PDB entry 4RE0 | X-ray diffraction, 2.35 A resolution | chain A

== Chain A ==
Protein: Parathion hydrolase
Organism: Vulcanisaeta moutnovskia
UniProt: F0QXN6 (F0QXN6_VULM7); residues 1-315 here = UniProt positions 1-315
Chain sequence (316 residues; numbered 0 to 315; the number before each row is that of its first residue; numbering starts at 0):
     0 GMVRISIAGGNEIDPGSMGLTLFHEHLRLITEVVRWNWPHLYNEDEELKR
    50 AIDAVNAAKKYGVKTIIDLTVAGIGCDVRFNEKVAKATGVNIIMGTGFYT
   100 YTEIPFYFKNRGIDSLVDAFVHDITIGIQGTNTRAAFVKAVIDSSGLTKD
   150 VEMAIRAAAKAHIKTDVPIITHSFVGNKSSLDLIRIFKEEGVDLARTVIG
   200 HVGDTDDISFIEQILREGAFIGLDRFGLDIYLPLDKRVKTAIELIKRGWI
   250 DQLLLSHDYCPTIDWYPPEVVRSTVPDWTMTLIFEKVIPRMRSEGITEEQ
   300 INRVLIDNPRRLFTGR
Disordered / not traced: 0, 315
Modified positions: K138 (lysine nz-carboxylic acid; KCX)
Differences from the reference sequence: expression tag (0)
Ion coordination: Co2+ site 1: H23, H25, K138, D257 (together with myristic acid); Co2+ site 2: K138, H171, H200 (together with myristic acid)
What the authors report for this chain:
  - conformationally variable residues (loop rearrangement): Y230, Y265, V269, V270, T273

== Overview ==
H23, H25, K138 and D257 coordinate Co2+ site 1. K138, H171 and H200 form the Co2+ site 2. From the paper:
conformational variability at Y230, Y265 and V269 among others.
Chain A is Parathion hydrolase (Vulcanisaeta moutnovskia); the structure, Crystal structure of VmoLac in P622
space group, was determined by X-ray diffraction (same publication as 4RDZ).
